9FA7 - chains D and B of the 4 polymer chains in the assembly; structure by electron microscopy, 4.00 A resolution.

[Chain D]
Protein: Integrator complex subunit 10
Organism: Homo sapiens
Reference sequence: Q9NVR2 (INT10_HUMAN); numbering as in UniProt (aligned over 1-710)
Amino-acid sequence (710 residues; numbered 1 to 710; the number before each row is that of its first residue):
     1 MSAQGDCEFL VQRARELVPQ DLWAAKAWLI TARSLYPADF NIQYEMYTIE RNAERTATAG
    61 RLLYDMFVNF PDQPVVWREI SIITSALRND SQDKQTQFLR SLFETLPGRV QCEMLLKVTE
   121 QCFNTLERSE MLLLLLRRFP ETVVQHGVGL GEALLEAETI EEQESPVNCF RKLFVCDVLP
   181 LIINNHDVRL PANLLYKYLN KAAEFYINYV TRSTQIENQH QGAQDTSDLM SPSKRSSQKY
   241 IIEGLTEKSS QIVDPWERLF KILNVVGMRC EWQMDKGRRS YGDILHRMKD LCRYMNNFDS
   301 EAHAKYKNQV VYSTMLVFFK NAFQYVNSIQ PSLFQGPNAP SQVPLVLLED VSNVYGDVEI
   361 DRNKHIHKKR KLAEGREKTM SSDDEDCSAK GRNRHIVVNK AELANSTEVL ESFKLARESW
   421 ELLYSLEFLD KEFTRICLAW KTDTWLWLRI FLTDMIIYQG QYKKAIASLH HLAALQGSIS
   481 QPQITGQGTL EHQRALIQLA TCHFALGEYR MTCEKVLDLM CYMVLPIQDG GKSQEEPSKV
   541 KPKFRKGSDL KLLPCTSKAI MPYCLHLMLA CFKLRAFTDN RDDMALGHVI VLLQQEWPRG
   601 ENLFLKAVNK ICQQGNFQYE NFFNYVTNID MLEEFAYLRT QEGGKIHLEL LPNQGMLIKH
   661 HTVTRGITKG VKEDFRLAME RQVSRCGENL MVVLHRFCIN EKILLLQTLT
Disordered / not traced: 89-93, 213-251, 273-278, 333-342, 356-392, 477-488, 546-547
UniProt features mapped onto this chain:
  - modified residue (Phosphoserine): Ser231, Ser381, Ser382
  - cross-link: Lys464 (Glycyl lysine isopeptide (Lys-Gly) (interchain with G-Cter in SUMO2))
  - mutagenesis: Trp28 to Leu29 (Abolished interaction with INTS15), Glu633 to Glu634 (Abolished interaction with INTS13 and INTS14)

[Chain B]
Protein: Integrator complex subunit 14
Organism: Homo sapiens
Reference sequence: Q96SY0 (INT14_HUMAN); residues 1-518 here = UniProt positions 1-518
Amino-acid sequence (518 residues; each row starts with the number of its first residue):
     1 MPTVVVMDVS LSMTRPVSIE GSEEYQRKHL AAHGLTMLFE HMATNYKLEF TALVVFSSLW
    61 ELMVPFTRDY NTLQEALSNM DDYDKTCLES ALVGVCNIVQ QEWGGAIPCQ VVLVTDGCLG
   121 IGRGSLRHSL ATQNQRSESN RFPLPFPFPS KLYIMCMANL EELQSTDSLE CLERLIDLNN
   181 GEGQIFTIDG PLCLKNVQSM FGKLIDLAYT PFHAVLKCGH LTADVQVFPR PEPFVVDEEI
   241 DPIPKVINTD LEIVGFIDIA DISSPPVLSR HLVLPIALNK EGDEVGTGIT DDNEDENSAN
   301 QIAGKIPNFC VLLHGSLKVE GMVAIVQLGP EWHGMLYSQA DSKKKSNLMM SLFEPGPEPL
   361 PWLGKMAQLG PISDAKENPY GEDDNKSPFP LQPKNKRSYA QNVTVWIKPS GLQTDVQKIL
   421 RNARKLPEKT QTFYKELNRL RKAALAFGFL DLLKGVADML ERECTLLPET AHPDAAFQLT
   481 HAAQQLKLAS TGTSEYAAYD QNITPLHTDF SGSSTERI
Disordered / not traced: 1, 279-296, 340-342, 508-518
UniProt features mapped onto this chain:
  - binding site (Mg(2+)): Ser10, Ser12, Thr86
  - modified residue: Lys418 (N6-acetyllysine)
  - mutagenesis: Asp8 to Ser12 (Abolished interaction with INTS10), Leu11 to Arg15 (Abolished interaction with INTS10)

[Interface between chain D and chain B]
Contacting residue pairs (21; chain D residue first):
  Glu601(D) with Arg127(B), salt bridge
  Leu605(D) with Ile121(B)
  Ile629(D) with Ser12(B); Arg15(B)
  Asp630(D) with Ile121(B)
  Glu633(D) with Ser10(B), hydrogen bond; Leu11(B); Ser12(B), hydrogen bond; Asp84(B); Lys85(B); Thr86(B), hydrogen bond
  Glu634(D) with Ile121(B)
  Ala636(D) with Asp84(B)
  Tyr637(D) with Ser58(B); Lys85(B)
  Met679(D) with Leu11(B), hydrophobic
  Val683(D) with Leu11(B), hydrophobic; Thr14(B); Arg15(B); Pro16(B)
  Ser684(D) with Pro16(B)
Also at the interface, not in a pair above, chain D (14 interface residues in all): Trp597, Glu680, Cys686
Also at the interface, not in a pair above, chain B (16 interface residues in all): Asp82, Cys118, Leu119, Gly122

[Overview]
The interface between chain D and chain B involves 14 residues on one side and 16 on the other, with 3
hydrogen bonds and 1 salt bridge. Polar contacts include Glu601(D)-Arg127(B), Glu633(D)-Ser10(B) and
Glu633(D)-Ser12(B).
Here chain D is Integrator complex subunit 10 and chain B is Integrator complex subunit 14, both from Homo
sapiens. Entry 9FA7 (Structure of the Integrator arm module containing subunits INTS10/13/14/15 (state 3)) was
determined by electron microscopy, deposited together with 9EOC, 9EOF, 9EP1, 9EP4 and 9FA4.
